Entry 1OX9 (X-ray diffraction, 2.90 A resolution); this record covers chains A and B of the 4 polymer chains in the assembly.

# Chain A (and B)
Molecule: Stringent starvation protein B
From: Escherichia coli
Notes: chain B of this document is another copy of the same molecule, construct and numbering; everything in this record applies to it too
UniProtKB: P25663 (SSPB_ECOLI); numbering as in UniProt (aligned over 4-111)
Chain sequence (108 residues; each row starts with the number of its first residue):
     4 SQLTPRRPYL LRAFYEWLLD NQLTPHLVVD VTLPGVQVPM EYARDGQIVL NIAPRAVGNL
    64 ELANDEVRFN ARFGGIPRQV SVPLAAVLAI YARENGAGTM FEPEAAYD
Reported in the primary citation:
  - conformationally variable residues (loop rearrangement): P42 to G49, A74 to P80

# Chain A / chain B interface
Pairs across the interface (28):
  L6(A) - W20(B)  hydrophobic
  L6(A) - N24(B)
  L6(A) - L26(B)  hydrophobic
  T7(A) - W20(B)  hydrogen bond
  T7(A) - N24(B)  hydrogen bond (backbone-side chain)
  P8(A) - W20(B)  hydrogen bond (backbone-side chain)
  R9(A) - F17(B)
  R9(A) - W20(B)
  R9(A) - G101(B)
  Y12(A) - A16(B)
  Y12(A) - E19(B)
  Y12(A) - W20(B)  hydrophobic
  Y12(A) - D23(B)  hydrogen bond
  L13(A) - L13(B)  hydrophobic
  A16(A) - Y12(B)
  A16(A) - A16(B)  hydrophobic
  F17(A) - R9(B)
  E19(A) - Y12(B)
  W20(A) - L6(B)  hydrophobic
  W20(A) - T7(B)  hydrogen bond (side chain-backbone)
  W20(A) - P8(B)
  W20(A) - R9(B)
  W20(A) - Y12(B)
  D23(A) - Y12(B)  hydrogen bond
  N24(A) - L6(B)
  N24(A) - T7(B)  hydrogen bond (side chain-backbone)
  L26(A) - L6(B)  hydrophobic
  N98(A) - L6(B)
Interface residues without a listed pair, chain A (16 interface residues in all): N67, A100
Interface residues without a listed pair, chain B (16 interface residues in all): N98, A100

# Overview
Chain A and chain B each contribute 16 residues to their interface, with 7 hydrogen bonds. Polar contacts
include T7(A)-W20(B), T7(A)-N24(B) and P8(A)-W20(B). The paper reports conformational variability at P42(A)
and A74(A).
Both chains are Stringent starvation protein B (Escherichia coli). Entry 1OX9 (Crystal structure of SspB-ssrA
complex) was determined by X-ray diffraction together with 1OX8 from the same study.
